9KI1 - chains U and t of the 60 polymer chains in the assembly; structure by electron microscopy, 3.30 A resolution.

[Chain U]
Protein: Baseplate hub protein gp44
Source organism: Escherichia phage Mu
Reference sequence: P08558 (BP44_BPMU); residue numbers follow UniProt; this construct covers 1-379
Sequence (379 residues; numbered 1 to 379; the number before each row is that of its first residue):
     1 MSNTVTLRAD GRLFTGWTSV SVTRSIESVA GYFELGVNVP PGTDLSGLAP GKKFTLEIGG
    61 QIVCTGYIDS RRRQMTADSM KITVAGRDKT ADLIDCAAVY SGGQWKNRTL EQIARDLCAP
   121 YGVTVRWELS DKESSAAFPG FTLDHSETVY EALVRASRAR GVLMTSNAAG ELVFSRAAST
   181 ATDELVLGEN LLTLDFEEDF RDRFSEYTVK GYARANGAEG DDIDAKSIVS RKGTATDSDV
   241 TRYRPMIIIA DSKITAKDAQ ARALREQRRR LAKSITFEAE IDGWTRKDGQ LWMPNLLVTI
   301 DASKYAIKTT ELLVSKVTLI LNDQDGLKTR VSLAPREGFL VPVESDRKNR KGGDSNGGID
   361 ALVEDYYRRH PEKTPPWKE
Not modelled in the structure: 1-2, 348-356, 378-379

[Chain t]
Protein: DNA circularization protein N
Source organism: Escherichia phage Mu
Reference sequence: P08557 (CIRCN_BPMU); residues 1-495 here = UniProt positions 1-495
Sequence (495 residues; each row starts with the number of its first residue):
     1 MFEDALNAVN AVRDKTGGGR KTTGKGTFRN VPFLVIEEQK QAGGRRLVKR EYPLRDTGGV
    61 NDLGKKLRSR TFSACILNSN AETARDEAGA LMDALDAPGS GELVHPDFGT VDVMVDSWEC
   121 RTKADELNYY AFTVTVYPSL QDTAPDAETD TSAAVPAQAV AVTGSLGDTL SSVWQTVKDG
   181 TAAATAVMEA VTGVIDDISD AVDNLGVTQT VSGLMGSLSA MKGSVTSLIN QPAMLASSLM
   241 GALSGVSSLC DTRTAFSTWN RLAQRFERRH AATAGRQGTI TTSYNSPVAE KNIATLNYVM
   301 LAAAQTYRAE AASQALTAAL DFSRRMDNAA RAPVLDAPST TTGTASGASS TSATVTQGQL
   361 QLTAITPDGG FSQVSFSDSG TATPPVFESV SDIEKTTAML GAALDSVILT ASEQGFSTDS
   421 VQLTQLRLLV VADLEKRGLQ LAGSESHHLP ETLPAMVALY RFTGNSRNWQ RLARRNGISN
   481 PLFVPGGVSI EVINE
Not modelled in the structure: 1-22, 275-281, 364-382, 495

[How chain U and chain t interact]
Contacting residue pairs - 76 pairs, chain U then chain t:
  Arg8(U) - Asp150(t)  salt bridge
  Arg8(U) - Gln357(t)  hydrogen bond
  Gly11(U) - Asp150(t)
  Arg12(U) - Glu148(t)
  Arg12(U) - Asp150(t)
  Leu13(U) - Ala147(t)
  Leu13(U) - Glu148(t)  hydrogen bond (backbone-backbone)
  Leu13(U) - Thr149(t)
  Phe14(U) - Pro145(t)
  Phe14(U) - Ala147(t)  hydrophobic
  Thr15(U) - Pro145(t)  hydrogen bond (backbone-backbone)
  Thr15(U) - Glu148(t)  hydrogen bond
  Gly16(U) - Ala144(t)
  Gly16(U) - Pro145(t)  hydrogen bond (backbone-backbone)
  Thr18(U) - Ala144(t)
  Val37(U) - Pro145(t)
  Asn38(U) - Thr143(t)
  Asn38(U) - Ala144(t)  hydrogen bond (backbone-backbone)
  Val39(U) - Pro145(t)
  Pro40(U) - Thr143(t)
  Glu57(U) - Gln357(t)
  Gly60(U) - Arg324(t)  hydrogen bond (backbone-side chain)
  Gly60(U) - Thr356(t)
  Gln61(U) - Met326(t)  hydrogen bond
  Gln61(U) - Thr354(t)
  Gln61(U) - Val355(t)
  Ile62(U) - Thr354(t)
  Ile62(U) - Val355(t)  hydrogen bond (backbone-backbone)
  Ile62(U) - Gln357(t)
  Ile62(U) - Leu360(t)  hydrophobic
  Glu128(U) - Ser349(t)
  Glu128(U) - Ser350(t)  hydrogen bond (side chain-backbone)
  Thr165(U) - Thr351(t)
  Asn167(U) - Ser350(t)  hydrogen bond
  Ala168(U) - Ala353(t)
  Ala169(U) - Val355(t)  hydrophobic
  Arg176(U) - Gly347(t)
  Arg176(U) - Ser349(t)
  Ala177(U) - Gly347(t)
  Ala178(U) - Gly347(t)
  Thr180(U) - Ala345(t)
  Thr180(U) - Ser346(t)
  Leu187(U) - Pro53(t)
  Gly188(U) - Arg55(t)
  Glu189(U) - Tyr52(t)
  Glu189(U) - Arg55(t)  hydrogen bond (backbone-side chain)
  Leu191(U) - Tyr52(t)
  Leu191(U) - Pro53(t)
  Leu192(U) - Arg50(t)
  Leu192(U) - Tyr52(t)  hydrophobic
  Leu192(U) - Pro53(t)
  Asp282(U) - Arg50(t)  salt bridge
  Asp282(U) - Tyr52(t)
  Asp282(U) - Asn61(t)  hydrogen bond
  Arg286(U) - Ser352(t)
  Lys287(U) - Arg331(t)
  Asp288(U) - Asp327(t)
  Asp288(U) - Arg331(t)
  Gly289(U) - Met326(t)
  Gln290(U) - Met326(t)
  Leu291(U) - Met326(t)  hydrophobic
  Met293(U) - Thr351(t)
  Met293(U) - Ser352(t)
  Met293(U) - Thr354(t)
  Pro294(U) - Thr351(t)
  Pro294(U) - Ser352(t)
  Asn295(U) - Ser349(t)  hydrogen bond
  Asn295(U) - Thr351(t)
  Asn295(U) - Ser352(t)
  Leu296(U) - Ser352(t)
  Lys304(U) - Leu54(t)  hydrogen bond (side chain-backbone)
  Asp325(U) - Arg50(t)  hydrogen bond (backbone-side chain)
  Gly326(U) - Arg50(t)
  Gly326(U) - Leu63(t)
  Leu327(U) - Arg50(t)  hydrogen bond (backbone-side chain)
  Glu372(U) - Ser346(t)
Other interface residues (no listed pair), chain U (57 interface residues in all): Trp17, Arg126, Ser166, Val173, Ser179, Thr182, Thr285, Asp323, Gln324, Lys328, Pro371
Other interface residues (no listed pair), chain t (35 interface residues in all): Arg46, Val48, Asp146, Ala348

[Summary]
57 residues of chain U face 35 of chain t across their interface, with 17 hydrogen bonds and 2 salt bridges.
Polar contacts include Arg8(U)-Asp150(t), Asp282(U)-Arg50(t) and Arg8(U)-Gln357(t).
Here chain U is Baseplate hub protein gp44 and chain t is DNA circularization protein N, both from Escherichia
phage Mu. Entry 9KI1 (Baseplate structure of Escherichia phage Mu) was determined by electron microscopy,
deposited together with 9LJ8, 9JOD, 9KHX, 9KHY and 9KNU.
